5ZEB - chains T and A of the 56 polymer chains in the assembly; structure by electron microscopy, 3.40 A resolution.

[Chain T]
Protein: 50S ribosomal protein L22
Source organism: Mycobacterium smegmatis str. MC2 155
UniProtKB: A0QSD6 (RL22_MYCS2); numbering as in UniProt (aligned over 1-153)
Amino-acid sequence (153 residues; numbered 1 to 153; the number before each row is that of its first residue):
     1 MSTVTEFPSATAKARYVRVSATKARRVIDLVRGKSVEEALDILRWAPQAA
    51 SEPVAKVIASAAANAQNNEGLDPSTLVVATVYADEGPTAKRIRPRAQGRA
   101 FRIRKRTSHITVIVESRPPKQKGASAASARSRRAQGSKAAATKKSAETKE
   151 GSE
Unresolved in the structure: 1-5, 120-153

[Chain A]
Molecule: 23S rRNA
Source organism: Mycobacterium smegmatis str. MC2 155
Sequence (3120 nucleotides; each row starts with the number of its first residue):
     1 UAAGUGUUUAAGGGCGCAUGGUGGAUGCCUUGGCACUGGGAGCCGAUGAA
    51 GGACGUAGGAGGCUGCGAUAAGCCUCGGGGAGCUGUCAACCGAGCGUUGA
   101 UCCGAGGAUGUCCGAAUGGGGAAACCCGGCACGAGUGAUGUCGUGUCACC
   151 AGGCGCUGAAUAUAUAGGCGUCUGGGGGGAACGCGGGGAAGUGAAACAUC
   201 UCAGUACCCGUAGGAAGAGAAAACAAAAUGUGAUUCCGUGAGUAGUGGCG
   251 AGCGAAAGCGGAGGAUGGCUAAACCGUAUGCAUGUGAUACCGGGUAGGGG
   301 UUGUGUGUGCGGGGUUGUGGGACCUAUCUUUCCGGCUCUACCUGGCUGGA
   351 GGGCAGUGAGAAAAUGUUGUGGUUAGCGGAAAUGGCUUGGGAUGGCCUGC
   401 CGUAGACGGUGAGAGCCCGGUACGUGAAAACCCGACGUCUGUCUUGAUGG
   451 UGUUCCCGAGUAGCAGCGGGCCCGUGGAAUCUGCUGUGAAUCUGCCGGGA
   501 CCACCCGGUAAGCCUGAAUACUUCCCAGUGACCGAUAGCGGAUUAGUACC
   551 GUGAGGGAAUGGUGAAAAGUACCCCGGGAGGGGAGUGAAAGAGUACCUGA
   601 AACCGUGCGCUUACAAUCCGUCAGAGCCCUCGACGUGUCGUGGGGUGAUG
   651 GCGUGCCUUUUGAAGAAUGAGCCUGCGAGUCAGGGACAUGUCGCGAGGUU
   701 AACCCGGGUGGGGUAGCCGCAGCGAAAGCGAGUCUGAAUAGGGCGUAUCC
   751 ACACAAGAGUGUGUGGUGUAGUGGUGUGUUCUGGACCCGAAGCGGAGUGA
   801 UCUACCCAUGGCCAGGGUGAAGCGCGGGUAAGACCGCGUGGAGGCCCGAA
   851 CCCACUUAGGUUGAAGACUGAGGGGAUGAGCUGUGGGUAGGGGUGAAAGG
   901 CCAAUCAAACUCCGUGAUAGCUGGUUCUCCCCGAAAUGCAUUUAGGUGCA
   951 GCGUCGCAUGUUUCUUGCCGGAGGUAGAGCUACUGGAUGGCCGAUGGGCC
  1001 CCACAGGGUUACUGACGUCAGCCAAACUCCGAAUGCCGGUAAGUCCAAGA
  1051 GUGCGGCAGUGAGACGGCGGGGGAUAAGCUCCGUGCGUCGAGAGGGAAAC
  1101 AGCCCAGAUCGCCGGCUAAGGCCCCUAAGCGUGUGCUAAGUGGAAAAGGA
  1151 UGUGCAGUCGCGAAGACAACCAGGAGGUUGGCUUAGAAGCAGCCACCCUU
  1201 GAAAGAGUGCGUAAUAGCUCACUGGUCAAGUGAUUGUGCGCCGAUAAUGU
  1251 AGCGGGGCUCAAGCACACCGCCGAAGCCGCGGCAGCCAACGUGUUGGCUG
  1301 GGUAGGGGAGCGUCCUGCAUCCGGUGAAGCCGCCGAGUGAUCGAGUGGUG
  1351 GAGGGUGUGGGAGUGAGAAUGCAGGCAUGAGUAGCGAUUAGGCAAGUGAG
  1401 AACCUUGCCCGCCGAAAGACCAAGGGUUCCUGGGCCAGGCCAGUCCGCCC
  1451 AGGGUGAGUCGGGACCUAAGGCGAGGCCGACAGGCGUAGUCGAUGGACAA
  1501 CGGGUUGAUAUUCCCGUACCCGUGUAUGUGCGUCCAUGAUGAAUCAGCGG
  1551 UACUAACCAUCCAAAACCACCGUGACCGCACCUUUCGGGGUGUGGCGUUG
  1601 GUGGGGCUGCAUGGGACCUUCGUUGGUAGUAGUCAAGCGAUGGGGUGACG
  1651 CAGGAAGGUAGCCGUACCGGUCAGUGGUAAUACCGGGGUAAGCCUGUAGG
  1701 GAGUCAGAUAGGUAAAUCCGUCUGGCAUAUAUCCUGAGAGGUGAUGCAUA
  1751 GCCGAGUGAGGCGAAUUCGGUGAUCCUAUGCUGCCGAGAAAAGCCUCUAG
  1801 CGAGGACAUACACGGCCCGUACCCCAAACCAACACAGGUGGUCAGGUAGA
  1851 GAAUACUAAGGCGUACGAGUGAACUAUGGUUAAGGAACUCGGCAAAAUGC
  1901 CCCCGUAACUUCGGGAGAAGGGGGACCCACAUGGCGUGUAAGCCUUUACG
  1951 GCCCAAGCGUGAGUGGGUGGCACAAACCAGUGAGAAGCGACUGUUUACUA
  2001 AAAACACAGGUCCGUGCGAAGUCGCAAGACGAUGUAUACGGACUGACGCC
  2051 UGCCCGGUGCUGGAAGGUUAAGAGGACCCGUUAACUCCCUUUGGGGGUGA
  2101 AGCGGAGAAUUUAAGCCCCAGUAAACGGCGGUGGUAACUAUAACCAUCCU
  2151 AAGGUAGCGAAAUUCCUUGUCGGGUAAGUUCCGACCUGCACGAAUGGCGU
  2201 AACGACUUCUCAACUGUCUCAACCAUAGACUCGGCGAAAUUGCACUACGA
  2251 GUAAAGAUGCUCGUUACGCGCGGCAGGACGAAAAGACCCCGGGACCUUCA
  2301 CUACAACUUGGUAUUGGUGCUCGAUACGGUUUGUGUAGGAUAGGUGGGAG
  2351 ACUGUGAAGCUCACACGCCAGUGUGGGUGGAGUCGUUGUUGAAAUACCAC
  2401 UCUGAUCGUAUUGGGCCUCUAACCUCGGACCGUAUAUCCGGUUCAGGGAC
  2451 AGUGCCUGGUGGGUAGUUUAACUGGGGCGGUUGCCUCCUAAAAUGUAACG
  2501 GAGGCGCCCAAAGGUUCCCUCAACCUGGACGGCAAUCAGGUGUUGAGUGU
  2551 AAGUGCACAAGGGAGCUUGACUGCGAGACGGACAUGUCGAGCAGGGACGA
  2601 AAGUCGGGACUAGUGAUCCGGCACCUCUGAGUGGAAGGGGUGUCGCUCAA
  2651 CGGAUAAAAGGUACCCCGGGGAUAACAGGCUGAUCUUCCCCAAGAGUCCA
  2701 UAUCGACGGGAUGGUUUGGCACCUCGAUGUCGGCUCGUCGCAUCCUGGGG
  2751 CUGGAGCAGGUCCCAAGGGUUGGGCUGUUCGCCCAUUAAAGCGGCACGCG
  2801 AGCUGGGUUUAGAACGUCGUGAGACAGUUCGGUCUCUAUCCGCCGCGCGC
  2851 GUCAGAAGCUUGAGGAAACCUGUCCCUAGUACGAGAGGACCGGGACGGAC
  2901 GAACCUCUGGUAUACCAGUUGUCCCACCAGGGGCACGGCUGGAUAGCCAC
  2951 GUUCGGACAGGAUAACCGCUGAAAGCAUCUAAGCGGGAAACCUCUUCCAA
  3001 GACCAGGCUUCUCACCCUCUAGGAGGGAUAAGGCCCCCCGCAGACCACGG
  3051 GAUUGAUAGACCAGACCUGGAAGCCUAGUAAUAGGUGCAGGGAACUGGCA
  3101 CUAACCGGCCGAAAACUUAC
Unresolved in the structure: 1, 340-344, 634-637, 1004-1005, 1756-1757, 1946-1948, 3120
Glycans and other covalent adducts: covalent link A1565-G1606, A1566-G1606, G1578-G1592; covalent link U1573-C1596

[How chain T and chain A interact]
Contacting residue pairs (92; chain T residue first):
  Thr11(T) - G582(A)  sugar contact
  Ala12(T) - G581(A)  sugar contact
  Lys13(T) - G580(A)  hydrogen bond to the sugar
  Lys13(T) - G581(A)  hydrogen bond to the sugar
  Lys13(T) - G582(A)  salt bridge to the phosphate
  Ala14(T) - G580(A)  sugar contact
  Arg15(T) - U22(A)  salt bridge to the phosphate
  Arg15(T) - G580(A)  hydrogen bond to the sugar
  Arg15(T) - G581(A)  salt bridge to the phosphate
  Tyr16(T) - A595(A)  stacking on the base
  Arg18(T) - C1436(A)  hydrogen bond to the sugar
  Arg18(T) - A1437(A)  salt bridge to the phosphate
  Val19(T) - C2235(A)  phosphate contact
  Ser20(T) - G1381(A)  hydrogen bond to the base
  Thr22(T) - G1381(A)  base contact
  Lys23(T) - G1381(A)  hydrogen bond to the base
  Lys23(T) - C2235(A)  phosphate contact
  Lys23(T) - G2236(A)  hydrogen bond to the base
  Arg25(T) - C604(A)  hydrogen bond to the sugar
  Arg25(T) - G605(A)  hydrogen bond to the sugar
  Arg26(T) - G2233(A)  salt bridge to the phosphate
  Arg26(T) - G2234(A)  salt bridge to the phosphate
  Arg32(T) - U606(A)  hydrogen bond to the phosphate
  Arg32(T) - G607(A)  phosphate contact
  Gln48(T) - G2233(A)  hydrogen bond to the phosphate
  Gln48(T) - G2234(A)  phosphate contact
  Ala49(T) - G2233(A)  phosphate contact
  Ala49(T) - G2234(A)  hydrogen bond to the phosphate
  Lys56(T) - G576(A)  sugar contact
  Lys56(T) - G577(A)  hydrogen bond to the base
  Lys56(T) - G578(A)  hydrogen bond to the base
  Ala59(T) - C575(A)  sugar contact
  Ser60(T) - C575(A)  hydrogen bond to the base
  Ser60(T) - G580(A)  base contact
  Ala63(T) - C575(A)  sugar contact
  Asn64(T) - G581(A)  hydrogen bond to the base
  Asn64(T) - G582(A)  hydrogen bond to the sugar
  Asn67(T) - C574(A)  hydrogen bond to the sugar
  Asn68(T) - G582(A)  hydrogen bond to the sugar
  Asn68(T) - G583(A)  sugar contact
  Val81(T) - U606(A)  sugar contact
  Tyr82(T) - G605(A)  hydrogen bond to the sugar
  Tyr82(T) - U606(A)  sugar contact
  Asp84(T) - G20(A)  hydrogen bond to the base
  Asp84(T) - G21(A)  sugar contact
  Asp84(T) - C604(A)  base contact
  Glu85(T) - G21(A)  hydrogen bond to the sugar
  Glu85(T) - U22(A)  sugar contact
  Glu85(T) - C604(A)  sugar contact
  Glu85(T) - A1377(A)  phosphate contact
  Pro87(T) - U22(A)  phosphate contact
  Pro87(T) - G23(A)  phosphate contact
  Thr88(T) - C1376(A)  phosphate contact
  Lys90(T) - G1375(A)  salt bridge to the phosphate
  Arg91(T) - G1438(A)  hydrogen bond to the phosphate
  Arg91(T) - G1439(A)  salt bridge to the phosphate
  Arg93(T) - C1440(A)  hydrogen bond to the base
  Pro94(T) - A1832(A)  base contact
  Pro94(T) - C1833(A)  sugar contact
  Arg95(T) - G863(A)  salt bridge to the phosphate
  Arg95(T) - A865(A)  phosphate contact
  Arg95(T) - A1832(A)  hydrogen bond to the base
  Arg95(T) - A2237(A)  base contact
  Arg95(T) - U2837(A)  base contact
  Ala96(T) - U862(A)  phosphate contact
  Ala96(T) - G863(A)  hydrogen bond to the phosphate
  Ala96(T) - A865(A)  phosphate contact
  Ala96(T) - G866(A)  phosphate contact
  Gln97(T) - G863(A)  base contact
  Gln97(T) - G866(A)  phosphate contact
  Gly98(T) - G866(A)  base contact
  Gly98(T) - A1832(A)  base contact
  Arg99(T) - U862(A)  hydrogen bond to the sugar
  Arg99(T) - A1832(A)  hydrogen bond to the base
  Ala100(T) - A1832(A)  base contact
  Phe101(T) - U862(A)  sugar contact
  Phe101(T) - A2237(A)  sugar contact
  Phe101(T) - A2238(A)  sugar contact
  Arg102(T) - A2237(A)  hydrogen bond to the sugar
  Ile103(T) - G2236(A)  sugar contact
  Ile103(T) - A2237(A)  phosphate contact
  Arg104(T) - G2236(A)  phosphate contact
  Arg104(T) - A2237(A)  salt bridge to the phosphate
  Arg104(T) - A2238(A)  salt bridge to the phosphate
  Lys105(T) - G1438(A)  phosphate contact
  Lys105(T) - C2235(A)  sugar contact
  Lys105(T) - G2236(A)  phosphate contact
  Arg106(T) - A1377(A)  salt bridge to the phosphate
  Arg106(T) - G1381(A)  base contact
  Arg106(T) - G2236(A)  phosphate contact
  His109(T) - G21(A)  phosphate contact
  His109(T) - U22(A)  salt bridge to the phosphate
Other interface residues (no listed pair), chain T (50 interface residues in all): Pro47, Thr80, Ala83, Gly86
Other interface residues (no listed pair), chain A (41 interface residues in all): C603

[Summary]
50 residues of chain T and 41 residues of chain A are in contact, with 29 hydrogen bonds, 13 salt bridges and
1 aromatic stacking contact. Polar pairs include Ser20(T)-G1381(A), Lys23(T)-G1381(A) and Lys23(T)-G2236(A).
Here chain T is 50S ribosomal protein L22 and chain A is 23S rRNA, both from Mycobacterium smegmatis str. MC2
155. Entry 5ZEB (M. Smegmatis P/P state 70S ribosome structure) was determined by electron microscopy,
deposited together with 5ZEP, 5ZET, 5ZEU and 5ZEY.
